PDB entry 7PYK | electron microscopy, 4.10 A resolution (low resolution: residue-level contacts below are approximate; hydrogen-bond / salt-bridge calls are withheld) | chains B and F of the 9 polymer chains in the assembly

Chain B:
Protein: DNA-directed RNA polymerase subunit alpha
Organism: Escherichia coli
Notes: EC 2.7.7.6
UniProt: P0A7Z4 (RPOA_ECOLI); residues 1-329 here = UniProt positions 1-329
Amino-acid sequence (329 residues; numbered 1 to 329; the number before each row is that of its first residue):
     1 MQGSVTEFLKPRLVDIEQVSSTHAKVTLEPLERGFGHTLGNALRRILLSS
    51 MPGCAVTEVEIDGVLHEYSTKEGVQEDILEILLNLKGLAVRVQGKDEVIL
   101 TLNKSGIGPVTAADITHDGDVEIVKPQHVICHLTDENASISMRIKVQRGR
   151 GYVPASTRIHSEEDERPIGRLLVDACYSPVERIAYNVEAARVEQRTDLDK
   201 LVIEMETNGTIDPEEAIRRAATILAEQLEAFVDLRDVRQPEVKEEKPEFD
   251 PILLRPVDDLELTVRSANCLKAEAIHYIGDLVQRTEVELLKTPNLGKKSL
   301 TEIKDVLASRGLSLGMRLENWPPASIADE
Not modelled in the structure: 1-5, 159-170, 235-248
Swiss-Prot annotation at these positions:
  - region: Glu-162 to Glu-165 (Required for interaction with Crp at class II promoters)
  - modified residue: Arg-265 (ADP-ribosylarginine), Lys-297 (N6-acetyllysine), Lys-298 (N6-acetyllysine)
  - mutagenesis: Arg-45 (R45C: In rpoA112; temperature-sensitive, blocks RNA polymerase assembly), Glu-162 to Glu-165 (5-fold decrease in CRP-class II promoter-dependent transcription), Glu-165 (E165K: 5-fold decrease in CRP-class II promoter-dependent transcription), Arg-191 (R191C: In rpoA101; temperature-sensitive)

Chain F:
Protein: Transcription termination/antitermination protein NusA
Organism: Escherichia coli
UniProt: P0AFF6 (NUSA_ECOLI); residue numbers follow UniProt; this construct covers 1-495
Amino-acid sequence (495 residues; row label = number of the first residue in the row):
     1 MNKEILAVVEAVSNEKALPREKIFEALESALATATKKKYEQEIDVRVQID
    51 RKSGDFDTFRRWLVVDEVTQPTKEITLEAARYEDESLNLGDYVEDQIESV
   101 TFDRITTQTAKQVIVQKVREAERAMVVDQFREHEGEIITGVVKKVNRDNI
   151 SLDLGNNAEAVILREDMLPRENFRPGDRVRGVLYSVRPEARGAQLFVTRS
   201 KPEMLIELFRIEVPEIGEEVIEIKAAARDPGSRAKIAVKTNDKRIDPVGA
   251 CVGMRGARVQAVSTELGGERIDIVLWDDNPAQFVINAMAPADVASIVVDE
   301 DKHTMDIAVEAGNLAQAIGRNGQNVRLASQLSGWELNVMTVDDLQAKHQA
   351 EAHAAIDTFTKYLDIDEDFATVLVEEGFSTLEELAYVPMKELLEIEGLDE
   401 PTVEALRERAKNALATIAQAQEESLGDNKPADDLLNLEGVDRDLAFKLAA
   451 RGVCTLEDLAEQGIDDLADIEGLTDEKAGALIMAARNICWFGDEA
Swiss-Prot annotation at these positions:
  - mutagenesis: Arg-104 (R104H: In nusA10-1), Gly-181 (G181D: In nusa11; inability to terminate transcription normally at termination sites), Leu-183 (L183R: In nusA1; restricts lambda growth by preventing antitermination activity of lambda N protein), Glu-212 (E212K: In nusA10-2)
What the authors report for this chain:
  - conformationally variable residues (domain motion): Gly-176, Gly-268

Interface between chain B and chain F:
Residue-residue contacts (15):
  Glu-286(B) with Thr-76(F); Leu-77(F); Glu-78(F)
  Val-287(B) with Leu-77(F); Glu-78(F)
  Leu-289(B) with Glu-78(F)
  Leu-290(B) with Leu-77(F); Glu-78(F); Ala-79(F); Ala-80(F); Arg-81(F)
  Pro-293(B) with Arg-81(F); Tyr-82(F)
  Lys-304(B) with Pro-71(F); Glu-74(F)
Other interface residues (no listed pair), chain B (11 interface residues in all): Thr-285, Thr-292, Leu-300, Leu-307, Ala-308
Other interface residues (no listed pair), chain F (13 interface residues in all): Asp-66, Val-68, Thr-72, Lys-73

Summary:
Chain B and chain F form an interface of 11 and 13 residues respectively. From UniProt: 6 mutagenesis sites on
chain B; 4 mutagenesis sites on chain F. The paper reports conformational variability at Gly-176(F) and
Gly-268(F).
Chain B is DNA-directed RNA polymerase subunit alpha and chain F is Transcription termination/antitermination
protein NusA, both from Escherichia coli; the structure, CryoEM structure of E.coli RNA polymerase elongation
complex bound to NusA (NusA elongation complex in more-swiveled ..., was determined by electron microscopy,
deposited together with 7PY0, 7PY1, 7PY3, 7PY5, 7PY6, 7PY7 and 4 further entries.
